Entry 6M9Y (X-ray diffraction, 1.35 A resolution); this record covers chains A and B of the 4 polymer chains in the assembly.

== Chain A ==
Protein: Fluorescent protein lanFP6A
Source organism: Branchiostoma floridae
Reference sequence: C3YRA1 (C3YRA1_BRAFL); residues 1-58 here correspond to UniProt positions 49-106 (UniProt number = residue number + 48)
Sequence (58 residues; each row starts with the number of its first residue):
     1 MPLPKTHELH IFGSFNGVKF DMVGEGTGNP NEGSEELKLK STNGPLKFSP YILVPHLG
Unresolved in the structure: 1
What the authors report for this chain:
  - catalytic residues: Glu35
  - conformationally variable residues: Gly58

== Chain B ==
Protein: Fluorescent protein lanFP6A
Source organism: Branchiostoma floridae
Reference sequence: C3YRA1 (C3YRA1_BRAFL); residues 59-220 here correspond to UniProt positions 107-268 (UniProt number = residue number + 48)
Sequence (172 residues; row label = number of the first residue in the row):
    59 YAFNQYLPFP DGMSPFQAAM QDESGYQVHR TLQYEDGAFV TANLRYTYEG SHIKGEFQVI
   119 GTGFPPDGPV MTNKLTALDW SVVKFVYPND KTILSTFDKT YTTTDGKRYQ CTFRENNTFA
   179 KPMAADILQK QPMFIFHKTE LQHSNNAELT FKEKQTAFSD MKSGGSHHHH HH
Unresolved in the structure: 222-230
Differences from the reference sequence: expression tag (221-230)
What the authors report for this chain:
  - catalytic residues: Arg88 (proposed by the authors, not directly observed)
  - catalytic residues: Glu211
  - conformationally variable residues (side-chain flip): Tyr59, Ala60
  - contacts within the chain: Tyr59-Glu211

== Chain A / chain B interface ==
Contacting residue pairs (125; chain A residue first):
  Pro2(A) - Met78(B)
  Pro2(A) - Gln79(B)
  Pro2(A) - Gly108(B)
  Pro2(A) - Ser109(B)
  Leu3(A) - Gln75(B)
  Leu3(A) - Gln79(B)
  Leu3(A) - Ser109(B)
  Pro4(A) - Gln63(B)
  Pro4(A) - Tyr64(B)
  Pro4(A) - Met78(B)
  Pro4(A) - Ser109(B)
  Pro4(A) - Ile111(B)  hydrophobic
  Lys5(A) - Tyr64(B)
  Lys5(A) - Ser109(B)  hydrogen bond (backbone-backbone)
  Thr6(A) - Tyr64(B)  hydrogen bond (backbone-side chain)
  Thr6(A) - Ser109(B)  hydrogen bond (backbone-backbone)
  Thr6(A) - His110(B)  hydrogen bond
  Thr6(A) - Ile111(B)  hydrogen bond (backbone-backbone)
  His7(A) - Phe61(B)
  His7(A) - Tyr64(B)  hydrogen bond
  His7(A) - His110(B)
  His7(A) - Ile111(B)
  Glu8(A) - Phe61(B)
  Glu8(A) - His110(B)  salt bridge
  Glu8(A) - Ile111(B)  hydrogen bond (backbone-backbone)
  Glu8(A) - Lys112(B)
  Glu8(A) - Gly113(B)  hydrogen bond (backbone-backbone)
  Leu9(A) - Gly113(B)
  Leu9(A) - Phe115(B)  hydrophobic
  His10(A) - Gly113(B)  hydrogen bond (backbone-backbone)
  His10(A) - Glu114(B)  salt bridge
  His10(A) - Phe115(B)  hydrogen bond (backbone-backbone)
  Ile11(A) - Phe115(B)
  Ile11(A) - Val117(B)  hydrophobic
  Phe12(A) - Glu114(B)
  Phe12(A) - Phe115(B)  hydrogen bond (backbone-backbone)
  Phe12(A) - Gln116(B)
  Phe12(A) - Val117(B)  hydrogen bond (backbone-backbone)
  Gly13(A) - Val117(B)
  Gly13(A) - Ile118(B)
  Ser14(A) - Val117(B)  hydrogen bond (backbone-backbone)
  Ser14(A) - Ile118(B)
  Ser14(A) - Gly119(B)  hydrogen bond (backbone-backbone)
  Phe15(A) - Val98(B)  hydrophobic
  Phe15(A) - Gly119(B)
  Phe15(A) - Phe122(B)  hydrophobic
  Asn16(A) - Gly119(B)  hydrogen bond (backbone-backbone)
  Asn16(A) - Thr120(B)
  Asn16(A) - Gly121(B)  hydrogen bond (side chain-backbone)
  Asn16(A) - Phe122(B)  hydrogen bond (side chain-backbone)
  Asn16(A) - Met129(B)
  Phe20(A) - Val117(B)
  Met22(A) - Ala205(B)
  Thr27(A) - Tyr64(B)
  Gly28(A) - Tyr64(B)
  Asn29(A) - Tyr64(B)
  Pro30(A) - Tyr64(B)
  Pro30(A) - Pro66(B)
  Pro30(A) - Gln75(B)  hydrogen bond (backbone-side chain)
  Asn31(A) - Pro66(B)
  Glu32(A) - Lys212(B)  salt bridge
  Glu32(A) - Gln213(B)
  Gly33(A) - Tyr64(B)  hydrogen bond (backbone-backbone)
  Gly33(A) - Pro66(B)
  Gly33(A) - Glu211(B)
  Gly33(A) - Lys212(B)
  Gly33(A) - Gln213(B)  hydrogen bond (backbone-backbone)
  Ser34(A) - Glu211(B)
  Glu35(A) - Phe61(B)
  Glu35(A) - Tyr64(B)
  Glu35(A) - Lys210(B)
  Glu35(A) - Glu211(B)  hydrogen bond (backbone-backbone)
  Glu35(A) - Gln213(B)  hydrogen bond
  Glu36(A) - Phe209(B)
  Leu37(A) - Thr208(B)
  Leu37(A) - Phe209(B)  hydrogen bond (backbone-backbone)
  Lys38(A) - Leu207(B)
  Lys38(A) - Thr208(B)
  Leu39(A) - Glu206(B)
  Leu39(A) - Leu207(B)  hydrogen bond (backbone-backbone)
  Lys40(A) - Ala205(B)
  Lys40(A) - Glu206(B)
  Ser41(A) - Ala205(B)  hydrogen bond (backbone-backbone)
  Pro45(A) - Asn204(B)
  Leu46(A) - Asn204(B)  hydrogen bond (backbone-backbone)
  Lys47(A) - Met129(B)
  Phe48(A) - Val128(B)
  Phe48(A) - Met129(B)  hydrophobic
  Phe48(A) - Asn131(B)
  Phe48(A) - Asn204(B)
  Ser49(A) - Val128(B)  hydrogen bond (backbone-backbone)
  Ser49(A) - Asn131(B)
  Ser49(A) - Leu133(B)
  Pro50(A) - Asn131(B)
  Pro50(A) - His201(B)
  Pro50(A) - Asn204(B)
  Pro50(A) - Leu207(B)  hydrophobic
  Tyr51(A) - Leu133(B)
  Tyr51(A) - Thr134(B)  hydrogen bond (side chain-backbone)
  Tyr51(A) - Ala135(B)  hydrophobic
  Tyr51(A) - Tyr159(B)  hydrogen bond (backbone-side chain)
  Tyr51(A) - Leu199(B)  hydrogen bond (side chain-backbone)
  Ile52(A) - Tyr92(B)
  Ile52(A) - Val128(B)  hydrophobic
  Ile52(A) - Tyr159(B)
  Val54(A) - Leu136(B)  hydrophobic
  Val54(A) - Thr197(B)
  Val54(A) - Leu199(B)  hydrophobic
  Val54(A) - Phe209(B)
  Pro55(A) - Tyr59(B)  hydrogen bond (backbone-backbone)
  Pro55(A) - Arg88(B)  hydrogen bond (backbone-side chain)
  Pro55(A) - Lys157(B)
  Pro55(A) - Tyr159(B)
  His56(A) - Ala60(B)
  His56(A) - Arg88(B)
  His56(A) - Leu90(B)
  His56(A) - Val98(B)
  His56(A) - Phe115(B)
  Leu57(A) - Tyr59(B)  hydrogen bond (backbone-backbone)
  Leu57(A) - Ala60(B)  hydrogen bond (backbone-backbone)
  Leu57(A) - Phe209(B)
  Leu57(A) - Glu211(B)
  Gly58(A) - Phe61(B)
  Gly58(A) - Phe209(B)
  Gly58(A) - Glu211(B)
Other interface residues (no listed pair), chain A (46 interface residues in all): Gly17
Other interface residues (no listed pair), chain B (53 interface residues in all): Leu65, Ala100, Pro127
From the paper, about this interface:
  - residue pairs: Ala60(B)-His56(A)

== Summary ==
46 residues of chain A face 53 of chain B across their interface, with 34 hydrogen bonds and 3 salt bridges.
Polar contacts include Glu8(A)-His110(B), His10(A)-Glu114(B) and Glu32(A)-Lys212(B). The paper describes a
contact between Ala60(B) and His56(A). From the paper: catalytic residues Glu35(A) and Arg88(B) among others;
conformational variability at Gly58(A) and Tyr59(B) among others.
Here chain A is Fluorescent protein lanFP6A and chain B is Fluorescent protein lanFP6A, both from
Branchiostoma floridae. Entry 6M9Y (X-ray Structure of Branchiostoma floridae fluorescent protein lanFP6A) was
determined by X-ray diffraction (same publication as 6M9Z, 6M9X and 6MAS).
